PDB entry 9U3U | electron microscopy, 3.50 A resolution | chain A

Chain A:
Name: Adenylate cyclase type 9, Protein M2-1
Organism: Homo sapiens
Notes: EC 4.6.1.1
Reference sequence: chimeric construct of O60503, A0A1S5SHT2: residues 1-1353 from O60503 (ADCY9_HUMAN) positions 1-1353 (same numbers); residues 1366-1604 from A0A1S5SHT2 positions 197-435 (UniProt number = residue number - 1169)
Amino-acid sequence (1622 residues; row label = number of the first residue in the row):
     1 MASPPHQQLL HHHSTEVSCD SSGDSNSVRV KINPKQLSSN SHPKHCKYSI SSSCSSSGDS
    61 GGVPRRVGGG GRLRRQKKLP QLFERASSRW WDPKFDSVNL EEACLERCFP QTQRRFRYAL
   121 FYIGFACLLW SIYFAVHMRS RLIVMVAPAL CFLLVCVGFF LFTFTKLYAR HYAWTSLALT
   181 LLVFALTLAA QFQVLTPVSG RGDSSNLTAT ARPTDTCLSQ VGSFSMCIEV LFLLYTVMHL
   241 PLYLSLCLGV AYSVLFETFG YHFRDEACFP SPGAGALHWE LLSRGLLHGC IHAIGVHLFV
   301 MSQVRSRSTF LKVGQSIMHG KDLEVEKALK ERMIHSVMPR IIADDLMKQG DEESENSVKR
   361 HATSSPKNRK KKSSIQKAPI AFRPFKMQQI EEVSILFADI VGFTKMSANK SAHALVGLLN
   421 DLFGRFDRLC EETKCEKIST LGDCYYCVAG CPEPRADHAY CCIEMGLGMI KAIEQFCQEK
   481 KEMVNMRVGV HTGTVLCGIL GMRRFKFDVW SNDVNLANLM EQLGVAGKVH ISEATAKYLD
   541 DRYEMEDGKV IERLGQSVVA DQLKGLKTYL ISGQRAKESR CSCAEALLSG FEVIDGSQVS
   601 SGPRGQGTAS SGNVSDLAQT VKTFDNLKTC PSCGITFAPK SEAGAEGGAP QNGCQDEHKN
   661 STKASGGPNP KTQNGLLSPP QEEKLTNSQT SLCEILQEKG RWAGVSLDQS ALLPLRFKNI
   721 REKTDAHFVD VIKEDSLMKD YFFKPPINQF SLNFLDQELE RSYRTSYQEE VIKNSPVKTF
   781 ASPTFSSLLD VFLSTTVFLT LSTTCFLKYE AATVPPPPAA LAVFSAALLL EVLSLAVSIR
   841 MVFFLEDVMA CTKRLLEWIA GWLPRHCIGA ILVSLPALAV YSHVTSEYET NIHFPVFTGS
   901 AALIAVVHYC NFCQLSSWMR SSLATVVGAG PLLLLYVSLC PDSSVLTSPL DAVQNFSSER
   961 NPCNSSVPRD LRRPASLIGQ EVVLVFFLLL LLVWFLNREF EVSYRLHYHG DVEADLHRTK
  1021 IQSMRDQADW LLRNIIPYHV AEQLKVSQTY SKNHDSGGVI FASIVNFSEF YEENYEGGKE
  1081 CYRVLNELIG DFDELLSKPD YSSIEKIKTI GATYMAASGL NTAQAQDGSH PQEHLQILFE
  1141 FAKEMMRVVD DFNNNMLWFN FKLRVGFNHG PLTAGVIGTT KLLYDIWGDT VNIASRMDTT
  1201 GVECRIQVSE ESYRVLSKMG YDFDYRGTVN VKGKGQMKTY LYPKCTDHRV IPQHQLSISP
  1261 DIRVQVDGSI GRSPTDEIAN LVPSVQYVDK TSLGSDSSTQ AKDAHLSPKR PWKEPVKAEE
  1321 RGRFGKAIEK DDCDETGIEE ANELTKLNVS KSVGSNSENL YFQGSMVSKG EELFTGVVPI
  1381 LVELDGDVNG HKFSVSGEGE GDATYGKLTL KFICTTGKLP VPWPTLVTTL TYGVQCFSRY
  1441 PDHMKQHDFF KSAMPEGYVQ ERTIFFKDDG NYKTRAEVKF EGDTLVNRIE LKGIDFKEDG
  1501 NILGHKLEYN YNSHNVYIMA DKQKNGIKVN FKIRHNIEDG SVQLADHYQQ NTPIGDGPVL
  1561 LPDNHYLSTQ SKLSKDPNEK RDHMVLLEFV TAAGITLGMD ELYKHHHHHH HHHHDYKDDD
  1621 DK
Unresolved in the structure: 1-97, 196-214, 270-277, 346-385, 575-744, 811-814, 890-893, 938-976, 1073-1078, 1123-1129, 1243-1622
Sequence notes: linker (1354-1365); expression tag (1605-1622)
Cystine bridges: Cys217-Cys268
UniProt features mapped onto this chain:
  - binding site (ATP): Asp399 to Thr404, Leu441 to Asp443, Arg487, Lys1108, Asp1185 to Trp1187, Asn1192 to Arg1196, Lys1232
  - binding site (Mg(2+)): Asp399, Ile400, Asp443
  - modified residue (Phosphoserine): Ser610, Ser688, Ser691, Ser706, Ser1257, Ser1259, Ser1295, Ser1307
  - glycosylation (N-linked (GlcNAc...) asparagine): Asn206, Asn955, Asn964

Overview:
Curated annotation (UniProt) lists 20 ATP-binding residues and 3 Mg2+-binding residues.
Chain A is Adenylate cyclase type 9, Protein M2-1 (Homo sapiens); the structure, Cryo-EM structure of human
AC9_delC, was determined by electron microscopy, deposited together with 9U3P, 9U3Q, 9U3R, 9U3S and 9U3V.
